PDB entry 3PCM | X-ray diffraction, 2.25 A resolution | chains M and O of the 12 polymer chains in the assembly

Chain M (and O):
Protein: Protocatechuate 3,4-dioxygenase
From: Pseudomonas putida
Notes: EC 1.13.11.3; chain O of this document is another copy of the same molecule, construct and numbering; everything in this record applies to it too
UniProt: P00437 (PCXB_PSEPU); residues 301-538 here correspond to UniProt positions 1-238 (UniProt number = residue number - 300)
Sequence (238 residues; numbered 301 to 538; the number before each row is that of its first residue):
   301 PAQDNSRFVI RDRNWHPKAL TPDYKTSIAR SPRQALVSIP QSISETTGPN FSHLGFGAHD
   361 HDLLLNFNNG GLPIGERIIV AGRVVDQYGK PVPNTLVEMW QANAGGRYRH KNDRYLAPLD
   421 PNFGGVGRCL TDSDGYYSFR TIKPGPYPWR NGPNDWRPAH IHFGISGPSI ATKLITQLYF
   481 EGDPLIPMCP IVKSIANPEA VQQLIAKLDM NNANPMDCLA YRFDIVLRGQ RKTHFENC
Not modelled in the structure: 368-370, 537-538
Ion coordination: Fe ion: Tyr-408, His-460, His-462 (together with 6-hydroxyisonicotinic acid N-oxide, cyanide ion)
Small-molecule neighbours: 6-hydroxyisonicotinic acid N-oxide (NNO): Tyr-324, Tyr-408, Tyr-447, Trp-449, Arg-457, His-460, His-462, Gln-477, Ile-491

Chain M / chain O interface:
Pairs across the interface - 12 pairs, chain M then chain O:
  Ile-310(M) / Pro-453(O)  hydrophobic
  Ile-310(M) / Asn-454(O)
  Asn-314(M) / Asp-323(O)  hydrogen bond
  Lys-318(M) / Asp-323(O)  salt bridge
  Arg-333(M) / Ile-328(O)
  Ala-335(M) / Lys-325(O)
  Ala-335(M) / Ile-328(O)  hydrophobic
  Leu-336(M) / Lys-325(O)  hydrogen bond (backbone-side chain)
  Ser-338(M) / Lys-325(O)  hydrogen bond
  Ser-338(M) / Asn-451(O)  hydrogen bond (side chain-backbone)
  Ser-338(M) / Gly-452(O)
  Ser-338(M) / Pro-453(O)
Also at the interface, not in a pair above, chain M (8 interface residues in all): Pro-340
Also at the interface, not in a pair above, chain O (8 interface residues in all): Arg-450

Summary:
The chain M/chain O interface involves 8 residues from each chain, with 4 hydrogen bonds and 1 salt bridge.
Among the polar pairs are Lys-318(M)/Asp-323(O), Asn-314(M)/Asp-323(O) and Leu-336(M)/Lys-325(O). Chain M
binds 6-hydroxyisonicotinic acid N-oxide. Tyr-408(M), His-460(M) and His-462(M) form the Fe ion site.
Both chains are Protocatechuate 3,4-dioxygenase (Pseudomonas putida). Entry 3PCM (Structure of protocatechuate
3,4-dioxygenase complexed with 6-hydroxynicotinic acid N-oxide and cyanide) was determined by X-ray
diffraction together with 3PCA, 3PCJ, 3PCK and 3PCL from the same study.
